1Y5J - chains A and D of the 4 polymer chains in the assembly; structure by X-ray diffraction, 2.03 A resolution.

# Chain A
Molecule: Hemoglobin alpha chain
Organism: Homo sapiens
Reference sequence: P69905 (HBA_HUMAN); residue numbers follow UniProt; this construct covers 1-141
Sequence (141 residues; each row starts with the number of its first residue):
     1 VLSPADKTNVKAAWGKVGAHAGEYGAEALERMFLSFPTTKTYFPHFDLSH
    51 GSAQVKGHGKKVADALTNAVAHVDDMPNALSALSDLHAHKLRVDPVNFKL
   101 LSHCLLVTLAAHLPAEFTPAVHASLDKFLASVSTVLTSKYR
Curated features (UniProtKB/Swiss-Prot):
  - site: K61 (Not glycated)
  - natural variant: D6 (A6D: In J-Toronto; this construct carries the variant), A13 (A13D: In J-Paris 1/J-Aljezur), E27 (A27E: In Shenyang; this construct carries the variant), K61 (K61N: In Zambia; deletion: In Clinic), D64 (A64D: In Pontoise; this construct carries the variant), D75 (D75A: In Lille; D75G: In Chapel Hill; D75N: In G-Pest), A111 (A111D: In Petah Tikva)

# Chain D
Molecule: Hemoglobin beta chain
Organism: Homo sapiens
Reference sequence: P68871 (HBB_HUMAN); residue numbers follow UniProt; this construct covers 1-146
Sequence (146 residues; numbered 1 to 146; the number before each row is that of its first residue):
     1 MHLTPEEKSAVTALWGKVNVDEVGGEALGRLLVVYPWTQRFFESFGDLST
    51 PDAVMGNPKVKAHGKKVLGAFSDGLAHLDNLKGTFATLSELHCDKLAVDP
   101 ENFRLLGNVLVCVLAHHFGKEFTPPVQAAYQKVVAGVANALAHKYH
Differences from the reference sequence: engineered mutation M1 (Val in P68871), A97 (His in P68871)
Curated features (UniProtKB/Swiss-Prot):
  - natural variant: L3 (H3L: In Graz; this construct carries the variant), E7 (E7A: In G-Makassar; E7K: In Hb C; E7Q: In Machida; E7V: In SKCA), K8 (E8K: In G-Siriraj; this construct carries the variant), V11 (A11V: In Iraq-Halabja; this construct carries the variant), G16 (W16G: In Randwick; this construct carries the variant), V23 (E23V: In D-Granada; this construct carries the variant), G24 (V24G: In Miyashiro; this construct carries the variant), G25 (G25D: In Moscva; G25R: In Riverdale-Bronx; G25V: In Savannah), L32 (L32P: In Yokohama), V33 (L33V: In Muscat; this construct carries the variant), R40 (Q40R: In Tianshui; this construct carries the variant), F42 (F42Y: In Mequon; deletion: In Bruxelles), 11 further natural variant entries in UniProt

# How chain A and chain D interact
Residue-residue contacts (25):
  P37(A) - H146(D)
  T38(A) - P100(D)
  K40(A) - H146(D)  hydrogen bond (side chain-backbone)
  T41(A) - A97(D)
  T41(A) - D99(D)
  T41(A) - Y145(D)
  Y42(A) - R40(D)
  Y42(A) - D99(D)  hydrogen bond
  L91(A) - R40(D)  hydrogen bond (backbone-side chain)
  R92(A) - W37(D)
  R92(A) - R40(D)  hydrogen bond (backbone-side chain)
  R92(A) - E43(D)  salt bridge
  D94(A) - W37(D)  hydrogen bond
  D94(A) - D99(D)
  D94(A) - E101(D)
  D94(A) - L105(D)
  P95(A) - W37(D)
  V96(A) - E101(D)
  N97(A) - D99(D)
  Y140(A) - P36(D)
  Y140(A) - W37(D)  hydrophobic
  R141(A) - V34(D)  hydrogen bond (side chain-backbone)
  R141(A) - Y35(D)
  R141(A) - P36(D)
  R141(A) - W37(D)
Other interface residues (no listed pair), chain A (14 interface residues in all): P44
Other interface residues (no listed pair), chain D (15 interface residues in all): Q39, V98

# In short
14 residues of chain A and 15 residues of chain D are in contact; the contacts include 6 hydrogen bonds and 1
salt bridge. Polar contacts include R92(A)-E43(D), K40(A)-H146(D) and Y42(A)-D99(D).
Here chain A is Hemoglobin alpha chain and chain D is Hemoglobin beta chain, both from Homo sapiens. Entry
1Y5J (T-To-T(High) quaternary transitions in human hemoglobin: betaH97A deoxy low-salt (1 test set)) was
determined by X-ray diffraction, deposited together with 1XXT, 1XY0, 1XZ5, 1XZ7, 1XZU, 1XZV and 45 further
entries.
